Entry 1SH7 (X-ray diffraction, 1.84 A resolution); this record covers chain A.

== Chain A ==
Protein: extracellular subtilisin-like serine proteinase
Source organism: Vibrio sp. PA-44
Notes: EC 3.4.21.-
Reference sequence: Q8GB52 (Q8GB52_9VIBR); residues 1-284 here correspond to UniProt positions 140-423 (UniProt number = residue number + 139)
Chain sequence (284 residues; numbered 1 to 284; the number before each row is that of its first residue):
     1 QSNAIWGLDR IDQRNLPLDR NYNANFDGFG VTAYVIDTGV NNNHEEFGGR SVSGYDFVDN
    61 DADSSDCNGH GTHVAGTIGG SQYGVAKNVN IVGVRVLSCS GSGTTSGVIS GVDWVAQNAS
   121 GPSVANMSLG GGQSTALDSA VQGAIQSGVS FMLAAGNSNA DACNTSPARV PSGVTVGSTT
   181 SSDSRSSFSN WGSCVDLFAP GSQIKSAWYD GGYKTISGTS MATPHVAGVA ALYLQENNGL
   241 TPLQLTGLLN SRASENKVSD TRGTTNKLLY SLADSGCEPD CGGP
Not modelled in the structure: 282-284
Disulfide bonds: Cys67-Cys99, Cys163-Cys194, Cys277-Cys281
Covalently attached groups: phenylmethanesulfonic acid (PMS) linked to Ser220
Metal / ion sites: Ca2+ site 1: Asp9, Asp12, Gln13, Asp19, Asn21; Ca2+ site 2: Asp56, Asp61, Asp63; Ca2+ site 3: Pro171, Gly173, Asp196
Small-molecule neighbours: phenylmethanesulfonic acid (PMS): His70, Ser128, Leu129, Gly130, Ala154, Gly156, Asn157, Gly218, Thr219

== Summary ==
Covalently linked phenylmethanesulfonic acid: at Ser220. The Ca2+ site 1 is built by Asp9, Asp12, Gln13, Asp19
and Asn21. Asp56, Asp61 and Asp63 form the Ca2+ site 2.
Chain A is extracellular subtilisin-like serine proteinase (Vibrio sp. PA-44); the structure, Crystal
structure of a cold adapted subtilisin-like serine proteinase, was determined by X-ray diffraction (same
publication as 1S2N).
